Entry 7CUN (electron microscopy, 3.50 A resolution); this record covers chains E and Q of the 12 polymer chains in the assembly.

Chain E:
Protein: Integrator complex subunit 5
Source organism: Homo sapiens
UniProtKB: Q6P9B9 (INT5_HUMAN); numbering as in UniProt (aligned over 1-1019)
Sequence (1019 residues; numbered 1 to 1019; the number before each row is that of its first residue):
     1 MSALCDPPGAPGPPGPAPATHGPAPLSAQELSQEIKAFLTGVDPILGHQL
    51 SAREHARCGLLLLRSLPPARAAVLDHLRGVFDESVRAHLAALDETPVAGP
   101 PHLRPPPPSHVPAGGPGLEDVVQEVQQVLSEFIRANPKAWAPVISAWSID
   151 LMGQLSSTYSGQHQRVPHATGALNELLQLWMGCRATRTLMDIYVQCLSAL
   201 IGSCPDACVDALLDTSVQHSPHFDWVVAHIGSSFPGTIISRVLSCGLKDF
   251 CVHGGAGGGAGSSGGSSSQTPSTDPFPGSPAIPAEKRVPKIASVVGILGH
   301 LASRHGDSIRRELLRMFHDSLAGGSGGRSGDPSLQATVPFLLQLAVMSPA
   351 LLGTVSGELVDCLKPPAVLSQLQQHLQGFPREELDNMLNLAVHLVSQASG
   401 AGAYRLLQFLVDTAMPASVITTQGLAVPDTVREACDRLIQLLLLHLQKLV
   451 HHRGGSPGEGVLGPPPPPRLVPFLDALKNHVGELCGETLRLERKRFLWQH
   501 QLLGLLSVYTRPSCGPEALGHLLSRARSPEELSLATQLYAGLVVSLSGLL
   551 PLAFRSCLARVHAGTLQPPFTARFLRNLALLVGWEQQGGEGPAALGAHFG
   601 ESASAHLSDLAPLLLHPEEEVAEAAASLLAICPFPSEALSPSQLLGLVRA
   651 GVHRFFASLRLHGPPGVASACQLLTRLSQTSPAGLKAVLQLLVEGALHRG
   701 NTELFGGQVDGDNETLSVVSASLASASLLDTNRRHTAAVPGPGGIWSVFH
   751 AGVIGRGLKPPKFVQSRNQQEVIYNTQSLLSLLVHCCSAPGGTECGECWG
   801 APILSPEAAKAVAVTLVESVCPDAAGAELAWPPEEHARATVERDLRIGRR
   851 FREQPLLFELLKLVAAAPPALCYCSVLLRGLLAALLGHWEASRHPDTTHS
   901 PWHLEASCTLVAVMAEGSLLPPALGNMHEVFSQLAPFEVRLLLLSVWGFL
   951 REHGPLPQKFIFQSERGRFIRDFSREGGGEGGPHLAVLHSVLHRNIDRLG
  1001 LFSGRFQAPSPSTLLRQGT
Not modelled in the structure: 1-183, 709-730, 975-979, 1007-1019

Chain Q:
Protein: PP2A-C
Notes: EC 3.1.3.16
UniProtKB: P67775 (PP2AA_HUMAN); residues 1-309 here = UniProt positions 1-309
Sequence (309 residues; row label = number of the first residue in the row):
     1 MDEKVFTKELDQWIEQLNECKQLSESQVKSLCEKAKEILTKESNVQEVRC
    51 PVTVCGDVHGQFHDLMELFRIGGKSPDTNYLFMGDYVDRGYYSVETVTLL
   101 VALKVRYRERITILRGNHESRQITQVYGFYDECLRKYGNANVWKYFTDLF
   151 DYLPLTALVDGQIFCLHGGLSPSIDTLDHIRALDRLQEVPHEGPMCDLLW
   201 SDPDDRGGWGISPRGAGYTFGQDISETFNHANGLTLVSRAHQLVMEGYNW
   251 CHDRNVVTIFSAPNYCYRCGNQAAIMELDDTLKYSFLQFDPAPRRGEPHV
   301 TRRTPDYFL
Not modelled in the structure: 1, 295-309
Metal / ion sites: Mn2+ site 1: H59, D85; Mn2+ site 2: D85, N117, H167, H241

Chain E / chain Q interface:
Contacting residue pairs (35; chain E residue first):
  F749(E) - S285(Q)
  H750(E) - K283(Q)
  H750(E) - S285(Q)
  A751(E) - Y284(Q)  hydrogen bond (backbone-backbone)
  G752(E) - K283(Q)
  G752(E) - Y284(Q)  hydrogen bond (backbone-backbone)
  V753(E) - L282(Q)
  V753(E) - K283(Q)
  V753(E) - Y284(Q)
  I754(E) - I163(Q)  hydrophobic
  I754(E) - T235(Q)
  I754(E) - L236(Q)  hydrophobic
  I754(E) - L278(Q)  hydrophobic
  I754(E) - L282(Q)
  I754(E) - Y284(Q)  hydrophobic
  G757(E) - D160(Q)
  G757(E) - Q162(Q)
  G757(E) - L282(Q)
  L758(E) - D160(Q)
  L758(E) - D280(Q)
  K759(E) - G161(Q)
  K759(E) - Q162(Q)
  V841(E) - H179(Q)
  E842(E) - T176(Q)
  E842(E) - H179(Q)
  L845(E) - D178(Q)
  L845(E) - H179(Q)
  L845(E) - A182(Q)  hydrophobic
  R849(E) - D178(Q)  salt bridge
  E890(E) - D184(Q)
  A891(E) - D184(Q)
  R893(E) - T40(Q)  hydrogen bond (side chain-backbone)
  R893(E) - E42(Q)  hydrogen bond (side chain-backbone)
  R893(E) - R185(Q)
  R893(E) - L186(Q)
Also at the interface, not in a pair above, chain E (18 interface residues in all): G755, R756
Also at the interface, not in a pair above, chain Q (25 interface residues in all): D175, L183, D279, T281

In short:
Chain E and chain Q form an interface of 18 and 25 residues respectively; the contacts include 4 hydrogen
bonds and 1 salt bridge. Among the polar pairs are R849(E)-D178(Q), R893(E)-T40(Q) and R893(E)-E42(Q). The
Mn2+ site 1 is built by H59(Q) and D85(Q).
Chain E is Integrator complex subunit 5 (Homo sapiens) and chain Q is PP2A-C; the structure, The structure of
human Integrator-PP2A complex, was determined by electron microscopy.
